1JKR - chains A and C of the 3 polymer chains in the assembly; structure by X-ray diffraction, 2.28 A resolution.

# Chain A
Molecule: 14-nt DNA strand
Sequence (14 nucleotides; row label = number of the first residue in the row):
     2 TGTTTTTGAC AAGA

# Chain C
Molecule: DNA-invertase hin
Notes: fragment: residues 139 to 190
Reference sequence: P03013 (HIN_SALTY); numbering as in UniProt (aligned over 139-190)
Chain sequence (52 residues; numbered 139 to 190; the number before each row is that of its first residue):
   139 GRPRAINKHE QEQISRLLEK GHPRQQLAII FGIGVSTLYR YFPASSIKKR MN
Unresolved in the structure: 185-190

# Chain A / chain C interface
Pairs across the interface (21):
  DT5(A) - Gly139(C)  base contact
  DT6(A) - Gly139(C)  hydrogen bond to the sugar
  DT6(A) - Arg140(C)  hydrogen bond to the base
  DT7(A) - Arg140(C)  base contact
  DT7(A) - Pro141(C)  phosphate contact
  DT7(A) - Arg142(C)  salt bridge to the phosphate
  DT8(A) - Arg140(C)  hydrogen bond to the phosphate
  DT8(A) - Pro141(C)  sugar contact
  DT8(A) - Arg142(C)  salt bridge to the phosphate
  DT8(A) - Ala143(C)  hydrogen bond to the phosphate
  DT8(A) - Thr175(C)  sugar contact
  DT8(A) - Arg178(C)  salt bridge to the phosphate
  DT8(A) - Tyr179(C)  hydrogen bond to the phosphate
  DG9(A) - Ala143(C)  phosphate contact
  DG9(A) - Gly170(C)  phosphate contact
  DG9(A) - Ile171(C)  phosphate contact
  DG9(A) - Gly172(C)  hydrogen bond to the phosphate
  DG9(A) - Ser174(C)  base contact
  DG9(A) - Thr175(C)  hydrogen bond to the phosphate
  DG9(A) - Arg178(C)  hydrogen bond to the base
  DA10(A) - Ser174(C)  hydrogen bond to the base
Also at the interface, not in a pair above, chain A (7 interface residues in all): DC11
Also at the interface, not in a pair above, chain C (13 interface residues in all): Ile144

# Summary
7 residues of chain A face 13 of chain C across their interface; the contacts include 9 hydrogen bonds and 3
salt bridges. Polar pairs include DT6(A)-Arg140(C), DG9(A)-Arg178(C) and DA10(A)-Ser174(C).
Here chain A is a 14-nt DNA strand and chain C is DNA-invertase hin. Entry 1JKR (Testing the Water-Mediated
HIN Recombinase DNA Recognition by Systematic Mutations) was determined by X-ray diffraction together with
1IJW, 1JJ6, 1JJ8, 1JKO, 1JKP and 1JKQ from the same study.
